Entry 1A9W (X-ray diffraction, 2.90 A resolution); this record covers chains A and C of the 4 polymer chains in the assembly.

== Chain A (and C) ==
Name: Hemoglobin (alpha chain)
From: Homo sapiens
Notes: chain C of this document is another copy of the same molecule, construct and numbering; everything in this record applies to it too
UniProtKB: P69905 (HBA_HUMAN); residues 1-141 here = UniProt positions 1-141
Chain sequence (141 residues; each row starts with the number of its first residue):
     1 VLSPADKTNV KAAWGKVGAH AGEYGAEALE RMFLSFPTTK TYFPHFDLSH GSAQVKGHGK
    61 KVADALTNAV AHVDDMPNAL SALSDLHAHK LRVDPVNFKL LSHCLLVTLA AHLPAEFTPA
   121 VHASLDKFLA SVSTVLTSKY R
Curated features (UniProtKB/Swiss-Prot):
  - site: Lys-61 (Not glycated)
  - natural variant: Asp-6 (A6D: In J-Toronto; this construct carries the variant), Ala-13 (A13D: In J-Paris 1/J-Aljezur), Glu-27 (A27E: In Shenyang; this construct carries the variant), Lys-61 (K61N: In Zambia; deletion: In Clinic), Asp-64 (A64D: In Pontoise; this construct carries the variant), Asp-75 (D75A: In Lille; D75G: In Chapel Hill; D75N: In G-Pest), Ala-111 (A111D: In Petah Tikva)
Bound ions: heme Fe: His-87 (together with carbon monoxide)
Ligand contacts: carbon monoxide / heme: Leu-29, Met-32, Thr-39, Tyr-42, Phe-43, His-45, Phe-46, His-58, Lys-61, Val-62, Ala-65, Leu-66, Leu-83, Leu-86, His-87, Leu-91, Val-93, Asn-97, Phe-98, Leu-101, Val-132, Leu-136

== Interface between chain A and chain C ==
Residue-residue contacts - 11 pairs, chain A then chain C:
  Val-1(A) / Ser-138(C)  hydrogen bond (backbone-side chain)
  Val-1(A) / Tyr-140(C)  hydrophobic
  Ser-3(A) / Lys-139(C)
  Ser-3(A) / Tyr-140(C)
  Lys-127(A) / Lys-139(C)  hydrogen bond (side chain-backbone)
  Ser-138(A) / Val-1(C)  hydrogen bond (side chain-backbone)
  Lys-139(A) / Ser-3(C)
  Lys-139(A) / Lys-127(C)  hydrogen bond (backbone-side chain)
  Tyr-140(A) / Val-1(C)  hydrophobic
  Tyr-140(A) / Ser-3(C)
  Tyr-140(A) / Pro-4(C)
Interface residues without a listed pair, chain A (13 interface residues in all): Leu-2, Pro-4, Asp-6, Pro-77, Thr-134, Val-135, Arg-141
Interface residues without a listed pair, chain C (13 interface residues in all): Leu-2, Asp-6, Pro-77, Thr-134, Val-135, Arg-141

== Overview ==
Chain A and chain C each contribute 13 residues to their interface; the contacts include 4 hydrogen bonds.
Polar contacts include Val-1(A)/Ser-138(C) and Lys-127(A)/Lys-139(C). Chain A binds carbon monoxide / heme.
Both chains are Hemoglobin (alpha chain) (Homo sapiens). Entry 1A9W (Human embryonic gower II carbonmonoxy
hemoglobin) was determined by X-ray diffraction.
